7XOM - chains C and D of the 15 polymer chains in the assembly; structure by electron microscopy, 3.20 A resolution.

# Chain C (and D)
Name: Chaperonin GroEL
Organism: Escherichia coli
Notes: EC 5.6.1.7; chain D of this document is another copy of the same molecule, construct and numbering; everything in this record applies to it too
UniProtKB: P0A6F5 (CH60_ECOLI); numbering as in UniProt (aligned over 2-548)
Sequence (547 residues; row label = number of the first residue in the row):
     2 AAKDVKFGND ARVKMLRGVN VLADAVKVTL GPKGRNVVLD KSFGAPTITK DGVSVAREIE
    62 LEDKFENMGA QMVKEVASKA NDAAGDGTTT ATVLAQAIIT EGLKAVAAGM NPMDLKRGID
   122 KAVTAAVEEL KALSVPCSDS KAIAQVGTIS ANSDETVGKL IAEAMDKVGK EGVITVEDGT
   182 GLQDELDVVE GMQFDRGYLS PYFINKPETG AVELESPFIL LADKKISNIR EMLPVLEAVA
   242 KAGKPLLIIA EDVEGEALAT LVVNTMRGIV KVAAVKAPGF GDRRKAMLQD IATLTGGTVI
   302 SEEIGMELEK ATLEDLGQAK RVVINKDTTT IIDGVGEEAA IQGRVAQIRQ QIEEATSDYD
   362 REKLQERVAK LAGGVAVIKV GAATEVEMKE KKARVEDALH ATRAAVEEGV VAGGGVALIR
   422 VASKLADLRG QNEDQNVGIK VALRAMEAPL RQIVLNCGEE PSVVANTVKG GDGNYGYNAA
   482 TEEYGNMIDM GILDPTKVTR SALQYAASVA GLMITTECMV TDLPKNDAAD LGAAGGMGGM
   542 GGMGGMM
Not modelled in the structure: 526-548

# Interface between chain C and chain D
Pairs across the interface - 61 pairs, chain C then chain D:
  V22(C) - F8(D)
  D25(C) - F8(D)
  A26(C) - F8(D)
  A26(C) - C519(D)  hydrophobic
  V29(C) - E518(D)
  K34(C) - M114(D)
  K34(C) - R118(D)
  R36(C) - N112(D)
  R36(C) - P113(D)
  R36(C) - M114(D)
  R36(C) - T516(D)
  R36(C) - E518(D)  salt bridge
  N37(C) - L513(D)
  N37(C) - T516(D)  hydrogen bond
  N37(C) - T517(D)  hydrogen bond (side chain-backbone)
  N37(C) - E518(D)  hydrogen bond (backbone-backbone)
  V38(C) - C519(D)
  V38(C) - M520(D)
  V39(C) - M69(D)
  V39(C) - M73(D)  hydrophobic
  V39(C) - T517(D)
  V39(C) - C519(D)  hydrogen bond (backbone-backbone)
  V39(C) - M520(D)
  V39(C) - V521(D)  hydrogen bond (backbone-backbone)
  L40(C) - M69(D)
  L40(C) - V521(D)
  D41(C) - M69(D)
  D41(C) - V521(D)  hydrogen bond (backbone-backbone)
  D41(C) - T522(D)  hydrogen bond
  G45(C) - Q72(D)
  P47(C) - M69(D)
  P47(C) - Q72(D)
  P47(C) - M73(D)  hydrophobic
  I49(C) - M73(D)  hydrophobic
  E59(C) - K4(D)  hydrogen bond (backbone-side chain)
  E59(C) - V521(D)
  I60(C) - V6(D)  hydrophobic
  I60(C) - V521(D)  hydrophobic
  E61(C) - A2(D)  hydrogen bond (side chain-backbone)
  E61(C) - A3(D)
  E61(C) - K4(D)  hydrogen bond (backbone-backbone)
  L62(C) - A3(D)
  E63(C) - A3(D)
  E63(C) - L524(D)
  G180(C) - F281(D)
  T181(C) - F281(D)
  T181(C) - G282(D)
  T181(C) - D283(D)
  L183(C) - Y360(D)  hydrophobic
  A241(C) - R231(D)  hydrogen bond (backbone-side chain)
  K242(C) - R231(D)  hydrogen bond (backbone-side chain)
  A243(C) - R231(D)
  G244(C) - R231(D)
  G269(C) - E257(D)
  I270(C) - E257(D)
  A383(C) - F281(D)
  A384(C) - F281(D)
  A384(C) - Y360(D)  hydrogen bond (backbone-side chain)
  T385(C) - F281(D)
  E386(C) - F281(D)
  C458(C) - N112(D)
Also at the interface, not in a pair above, chain C (36 interface residues in all): A46, G182, R268
Also at the interface, not in a pair above, chain D (31 interface residues in all): K65, E76, R197, R284

# Summary
The interface between chain C and chain D involves 36 residues on one side and 31 on the other; the contacts
include 13 hydrogen bonds and 1 salt bridge. Polar pairs include R36(C)-E518(D), N37(C)-T516(D) and
N37(C)-T517(D).
Both chains are Chaperonin GroEL (Escherichia coli). Entry 7XOM (Cryo-EM structure of occupied ring subunit 4
(OR4) of GroEL complexed with polyalanine model of UGT1A ...) was determined by electron microscopy.
